PDB entry 1QVJ | X-ray diffraction, 1.91 A resolution | chain A

== Chain A ==
Molecule: ADP-ribose pyrophosphatase
From: Homo sapiens
Notes: EC 3.6.1.13
UniProtKB: Q9BW91 (NUDT9_HUMAN); numbering as in UniProt (aligned over 59-350)
Sequence (292 residues; each row starts with the number of its first residue):
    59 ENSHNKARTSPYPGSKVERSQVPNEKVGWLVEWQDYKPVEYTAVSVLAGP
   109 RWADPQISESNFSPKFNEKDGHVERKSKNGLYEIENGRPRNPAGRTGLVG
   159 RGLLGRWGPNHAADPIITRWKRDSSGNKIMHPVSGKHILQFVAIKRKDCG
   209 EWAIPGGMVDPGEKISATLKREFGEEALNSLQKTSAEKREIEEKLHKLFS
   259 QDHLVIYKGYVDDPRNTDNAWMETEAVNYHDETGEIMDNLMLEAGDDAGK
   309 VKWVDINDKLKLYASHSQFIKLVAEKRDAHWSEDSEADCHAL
Cystine bridges: Cys207-Cys347
Modified / non-standard residues: Mse188, Mse216, Mse280, Mse295, Mse299 (selenomethionine; parent Met)
Construct notes: modified residue (188, 216, 280, 295, 299)
Bound ions: Mg2+ site 1: Gly214 (together with 5-O-phosphono-beta-D-ribofuranose); Mg2+ site 2 near Glu230 (its only coordinating residue here)
Residues lining bound ligands: 5-O-phosphono-beta-D-ribofuranose (RP5): Ala170, Asp172, Arg204, Gly214, Gly215, Mse216, Val269, Asp271, Arg273, Mse280, Thr282, Tyr321, Ala322, His324, Phe327

== Overview ==
Chain A binds 5-O-phosphono-beta-D-ribofuranose.
Chain A is ADP-ribose pyrophosphatase (Homo sapiens); the structure, structure of NUDT9 complexed with
ribose-5-phosphate, was determined by X-ray diffraction, deposited together with 1Q33.
